PDB entry 8Y57 | X-ray diffraction, 3.20 A resolution | chains C and D of the 4 polymer chains in the assembly

== Chain C ==
Name: Heavy chain of 1bB11
Source organism: synthetic construct
Amino-acid sequence (233 residues; row label = number of the first residue in the row; numbers below 1 keep their minus sign (Asp-3 is residue -3)):
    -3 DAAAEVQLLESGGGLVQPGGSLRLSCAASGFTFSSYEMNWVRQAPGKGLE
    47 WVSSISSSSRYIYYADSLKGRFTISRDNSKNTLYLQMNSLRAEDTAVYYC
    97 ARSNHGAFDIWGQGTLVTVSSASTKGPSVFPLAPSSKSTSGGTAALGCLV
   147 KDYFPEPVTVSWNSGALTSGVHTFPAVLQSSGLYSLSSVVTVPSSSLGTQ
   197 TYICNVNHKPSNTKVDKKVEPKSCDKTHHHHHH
Unresolved in the structure: -3 to 1, 219-229
Disulfide bonds: Cys22-Cys96, Cys144-Cys200

== Chain D ==
Name: Light chain of 1bB11
Source organism: synthetic construct
Amino-acid sequence (221 residues; numbered -2 to 218; the number before each row is that of its first residue; numbers below 1 keep their minus sign (Asp-2 is residue -2)):
    -2 DKLQSVLTQPPSASGTPGQRVTISCTGTSSDIGGYNYVSWYQQLPGTAPK
    48 LLIYGKNNRPSGVPNRFSGSKSGTSASLAISGLRSEDFADYYCGTWDNSL
    98 NAVVFGGGTRLEIKRTVAAPSVFIFPPSDEQLKSGTASVVCLLNNFYPRE
   148 AKVQWKVDNALQSGNSQESVTEQDSKDSTYSLSSTLTLSKADYEKHKVYA
   198 CEVTHQGLSSPVTKSFNRGEC
Unresolved in the structure: -2 to 2, 28-33, 217-218
Disulfide bonds: Cys22-Cys90, Cys138-Cys198

== Interface between chain C and chain D ==
Contacting residue pairs - 65 pairs, chain C then chain D:
  Val37(C) - Phe102(D)  hydrophobic
  Gln39(C) - Gln40(D)  hydrogen bond
  Lys43(C) - Tyr89(D)
  Gly44(C) - Tyr89(D)
  Leu45(C) - Pro46(D)  hydrophobic
  Leu45(C) - Tyr89(D)  hydrophobic
  Leu45(C) - Phe102(D)
  Trp47(C) - Asn98(D)
  Trp47(C) - Ala99(D)  hydrophobic
  Trp47(C) - Val100(D)
  Trp47(C) - Phe102(D)
  Tyr59(C) - Asn98(D)
  Tyr95(C) - Gln40(D)
  Tyr95(C) - Ala45(D)  hydrophobic
  Tyr95(C) - Pro46(D)
  His101(C) - Tyr51(D)
  Ala103(C) - Ser36(D)
  Ala103(C) - Tyr38(D)
  Phe104(C) - Tyr38(D)  hydrogen bond (backbone-side chain)
  Phe104(C) - Leu48(D)
  Phe104(C) - Phe102(D)  hydrophobic
  Asp105(C) - Leu48(D)
  Asp105(C) - Tyr51(D)
  Trp107(C) - Tyr38(D)
  Trp107(C) - Pro46(D)
  Gly108(C) - Ala45(D)
  Val125(C) - Glu127(D)
  Phe126(C) - Ser125(D)
  Phe126(C) - Glu127(D)
  Phe126(C) - Gln128(D)
  Pro127(C) - Ser125(D)
  Leu128(C) - Phe122(D)
  Leu128(C) - Val137(D)  hydrophobic
  Ala129(C) - Phe122(D)
  Lys133(C) - Ile121(D)
  Lys133(C) - Pro123(D)
  Lys133(C) - Phe213(D)
  Ser134(C) - Phe120(D)
  Thr135(C) - Lys211(D)
  Ser136(C) - Phe120(D)
  Thr139(C) - Phe120(D)
  Ala141(C) - Phe120(D)  hydrophobic
  Ala141(C) - Phe122(D)
  Leu145(C) - Ser135(D)
  Lys147(C) - Gln128(D)
  Lys147(C) - Ser135(D)
  Lys147(C) - Thr184(D)
  His168(C) - Asn141(D)  hydrogen bond
  His168(C) - Asn142(D)
  His168(C) - Ser178(D)  hydrogen bond
  Phe170(C) - Leu139(D)  hydrophobic
  Phe170(C) - Ser166(D)
  Phe170(C) - Thr168(D)
  Phe170(C) - Ser178(D)
  Phe170(C) - Leu179(D)
  Phe170(C) - Ser180(D)
  Pro171(C) - Ser166(D)  hydrogen bond (backbone-side chain)
  Pro171(C) - Val167(D)
  Val173(C) - Gln164(D)
  Val173(C) - Ser166(D)
  Leu174(C) - Gln164(D)  hydrogen bond (backbone-side chain)
  Gln175(C) - Gln164(D)
  Val185(C) - Leu139(D)  hydrophobic
  Thr187(C) - Asn141(D)
  Lys213(C) - Glu127(D)
Also at the interface, not in a pair above, chain C (43 interface residues in all): Glu46, Asn100, Gln109, Pro130, Ala140, Leu142, Ser183
Also at the interface, not in a pair above, chain D (37 interface residues in all): Gly104, Glu165, Ser212

== Summary ==
43 residues of chain C and 37 residues of chain D are in contact, with 6 hydrogen bonds. Polar pairs include
Gln39(C)-Gln40(D), Phe104(C)-Tyr38(D) and His168(C)-Asn141(D).
Here chain C is Heavy chain of 1bB11 and chain D is Light chain of 1bB11, both from synthetic construct. Entry
8Y57 (Anti MDMA antibody 1bB11 complex) was determined by X-ray diffraction.
